PDB entry 6NQD | electron microscopy, 3.90 A resolution | chains B and C of the 12 polymer chains in the assembly

Chain B:
Molecule: T/F100 Env gp41
Source organism: Human immunodeficiency virus 1
UniProt: A0A140EMT3 (A0A140EMT3_9HIV1); residues 512-664 here correspond to UniProt positions 513-665 (UniProt number = residue number + 1)
Sequence (184 residues; numbered 512 to 695; the number before each row is that of its first residue):
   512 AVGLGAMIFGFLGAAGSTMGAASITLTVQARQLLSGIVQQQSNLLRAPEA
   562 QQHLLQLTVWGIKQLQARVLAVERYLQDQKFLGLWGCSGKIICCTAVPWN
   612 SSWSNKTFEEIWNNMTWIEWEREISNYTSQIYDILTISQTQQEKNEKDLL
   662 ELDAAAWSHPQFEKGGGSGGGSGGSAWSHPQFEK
Unresolved in the structure: 512-513, 549-571, 661-695
Sequence notes: conflict Pro-559 (Ile560 in A0A140EMT3), Cys-605 (Thr606 in A0A140EMT3); expression tag (665-695)
Disulfides: Cys-598/Cys-604
Glycans and other covalent adducts: N-acetylglucosamine (NAG) linked to Asn-611, Asn-616, Asn-625; glycan linked to Asn-637
What the authors report for this chain:
  - conformationally variable residues (loop rearrangement): Gly-514 to Phe-522, Thr-538 to Ile-548

Chain C:
Molecule: 8ANC195 G52K5 heavy chain, IG gamma-1 chain
Source organism: Homo sapiens
UniProt: S6B2A6 (S6B2A6_HUMAN); residues 114-220 here correspond to UniProt positions 145-251 (UniProt number = residue number + 31)
Sequence (244 residues; each row starts with the number of its first residue; note: 1 number in that range is skipped by the numbering (no residue carries it; nothing is unmodelled there); a row labelled like 77A-77D holds insertion residues (77A, then the next letters in order)):
     1 QIHLVQSGTEVKKPGSSVTVSCKAYGVNTFGLYAV
   35A N
    36 WVRQAPGQSLEYIGQIW
    54 RWKSSASHHFRGRVLISAVDLTGS
77A-77D SPPI
    78 SSLEI
82A-82C KNL
    83 TSDDTAVYFCTTTSTYDR
100A-100L WSGLHHDGVMAF
   101 SSWGQGTLISVSAASTKGPSVFPLAPSSKSTSGGTAALGCLVKDYFPEPV
   151 TVSWNSGALTSGVHTFPAVLQSSGLYSLSSVVTVPSSSLGTQTYICNVNH
   201 KPSNTKVDKRVEPKSCDKTHHHHHH
Unresolved in the structure: 112-225
Sequence notes: expression tag (221-225)
Disulfides: Cys-22/Cys-92
Glycans and other covalent adducts: N-acetylglucosamine (NAG) linked to Asn-82B

Chain B / chain C interface:
Pairs across the interface (6; chain B residue first):
  Ile-629(B) / Trp-100A(C)
  Arg-633(B) / Arg-100(C)
  Arg-633(B) / Trp-100A(C)
  Arg-633(B) / His-100F(C)  hydrogen bond
  Arg-633(B) / Asp-100G(C)  salt bridge
  Glu-634(B) / His-100F(C)  salt bridge
Interface residues without a listed pair, chain B (5 interface residues in all): Glu-630, Glu-632
Interface residues without a listed pair, chain C (5 interface residues in all): His-100E

Overview:
Chain B and chain C each contribute 5 residues to their interface; the contacts include 1 hydrogen bond and 2
salt bridges. Polar pairs include Arg-633(B)/Asp-100G(C), Glu-634(B)/His-100F(C) and Arg-633(B)/His-100F(C).
N-acetylglucosamine is covalently linked to Asn-611(B), Asn-616(B) and Asn-625(B). N-acetylglucosamine is
covalently linked to Asn-82B(C). The paper reports conformational variability at Gly-514(B) and Thr-538(B).
Here chain B is T/F100 Env gp41 (Human immunodeficiency virus 1) and chain C is 8ANC195 G52K5 heavy chain, IG
gamma-1 chain (Homo sapiens). Entry 6NQD (Cryo-EM structure of T/F100 SOSIP.664 HIV-1 Env trimer in complex
with 8ANC195 Fab) was determined by electron microscopy.
